Entry 6RPR (X-ray diffraction, 2.26 A resolution); this record covers chains B and E of the 4 polymer chains in the assembly.

== Chain B ==
Molecule: Prelamin-A/C
From: Homo sapiens
Reference sequence: P02545 (LMNA_HUMAN), isoform P02545-4; residues 430-545 here correspond to UniProt positions 318-433 (UniProt number = residue number - 112)
Chain sequence (116 residues; row label = number of the first residue in the row):
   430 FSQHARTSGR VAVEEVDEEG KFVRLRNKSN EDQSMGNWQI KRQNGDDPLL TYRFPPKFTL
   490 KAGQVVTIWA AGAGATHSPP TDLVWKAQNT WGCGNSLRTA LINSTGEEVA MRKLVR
UniProt features mapped onto this chain:
  - modified residue: Ser-507 (Phosphoserine), Thr-528 (Phosphothreonine)
  - cross-link: Lys-490 (Glycyl lysine isopeptide (Lys-Gly) (interchain with G-Cter in SUMO2))

== Chain E ==
Molecule: barrier to autointegration factor (BAF)
From: Homo sapiens
Chain sequence (87 residues; row label = number of the first residue in the row):
     3 TSQKHRDFVA EPMGEKPVGS LAGIGEVLGK KLEERGFDKA YVVLGQFLVL KKDEDLFREW
    63 LKDTAGANAK QSRDAFGALR EWADAFL

== Chain B / chain E interface ==
Pairs across the interface (10; chain B residue first):
  Arg-435(B) / Pro-14(E)
  Arg-435(B) / Ala-87(E)
  Arg-435(B) / Phe-88(E)  hydrogen bond (side chain-backbone)
  Ser-437(B) / Ala-87(E)
  Arg-527(B) / Pro-14(E)
  Gly-535(B) / Ala-12(E)
  Glu-536(B) / Ala-12(E)
  Glu-537(B) / Ala-12(E)  hydrogen bond (backbone-backbone)
  Glu-537(B) / Pro-14(E)
  Glu-537(B) / Phe-88(E)
Also at the interface, not in a pair above, chain E (5 interface residues in all): Glu-13

== In short ==
Chain B and chain E form an interface of 6 and 5 residues respectively; the contacts include 2 hydrogen bonds.
Polar pairs include Arg-435(B)/Phe-88(E) and Glu-537(B)/Ala-12(E).
Chain B is Prelamin-A/C and chain E is barrier to autointegration factor (BAF), both from Homo sapiens; the
structure, LEM domain of Emerin mutant T43I in complex with BAF dimer and the Igfold of the ..., was
determined by X-ray diffraction.
